Entry 6VK7 (X-ray diffraction, 2.12 A resolution); this record covers chains B and C of the 3 polymer chains in the assembly.

Chain B:
Molecule: Methane monooxygenase
Source organism: Methylosinus trichosporium OB3b
UniProt: A0A2D2D5X7 (A0A2D2D5X7_METTR); numbering as in UniProt (aligned over 1-395)
Chain sequence (395 residues; numbered 1 to 395; the number before each row is that of its first residue):
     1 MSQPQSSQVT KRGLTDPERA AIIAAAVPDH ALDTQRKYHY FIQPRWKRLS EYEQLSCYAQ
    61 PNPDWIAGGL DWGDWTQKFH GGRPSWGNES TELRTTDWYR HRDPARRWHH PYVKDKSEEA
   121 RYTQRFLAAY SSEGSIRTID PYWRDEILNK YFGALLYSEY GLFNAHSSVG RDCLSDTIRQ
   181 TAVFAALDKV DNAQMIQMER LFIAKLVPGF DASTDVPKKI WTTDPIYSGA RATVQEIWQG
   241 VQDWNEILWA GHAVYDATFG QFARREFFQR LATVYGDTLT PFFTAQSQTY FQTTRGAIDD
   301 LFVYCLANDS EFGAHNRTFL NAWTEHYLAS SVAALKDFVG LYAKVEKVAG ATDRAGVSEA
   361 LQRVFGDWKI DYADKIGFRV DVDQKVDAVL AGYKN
Not modelled in the structure: 1-8

Chain C:
Molecule: Methane monooxygenase
Source organism: Methylosinus trichosporium OB3b
UniProt: A0A2D2D0T0 (A0A2D2D0T0_METTR); residue numbers follow UniProt; this construct covers 1-169
Chain sequence (169 residues; each row starts with the number of its first residue):
     1 MAKREPIHDN SIRTEWEAKI AKLTSVDQAT KFIQDFRLAY TSPFRKSYDI DVDYQYIERK
    61 IEEKLSVLKT EKLPVADLIT KATTGEDAAA VEATWIAKIK AAKSKYEAER IHIEFRQLYK
   121 PPVLPVNVFL RTDAALGTVL MEIRNTDYYG TPLEGLRKER GVKVLHLQA
Not modelled in the structure: 1

Interface between chain B and chain C:
Contacting residue pairs - 52 pairs, chain B then chain C:
  D64(B) - H8(C)  salt bridge
  D64(B) - R13(C)  salt bridge
  D64(B) - Y56(C)
  D64(B) - R59(C)  hydrogen bond (backbone-side chain)
  W65(B) - Q55(C)  hydrogen bond
  W65(B) - Y56(C)  hydrophobic
  W65(B) - R59(C)
  A67(B) - R59(C)
  D71(B) - H8(C)
  W72(B) - I7(C)  hydrophobic
  G73(B) - Q55(C)
  D74(B) - Q55(C)  hydrogen bond
  H80(B) - H112(C)
  H80(B) - M141(C)
  H80(B) - R144(C)  hydrogen bond
  G81(B) - H112(C)
  G81(B) - I113(C)
  G81(B) - R116(C)
  G81(B) - L140(C)
  G82(B) - R116(C)  hydrogen bond (backbone-side chain)
  R83(B) - R116(C)
  R83(B) - L130(C)  hydrogen bond (side chain-backbone)
  R83(B) - D133(C)  salt bridge
  R83(B) - A134(C)
  P84(B) - R116(C)
  N88(B) - E62(C)
  E89(B) - R116(C)  salt bridge
  E89(B) - K120(C)
  E89(B) - P121(C)
  E89(B) - V126(C)
  E89(B) - F129(C)
  E89(B) - L130(C)
  S90(B) - V126(C)
  T91(B) - V126(C)
  E92(B) - P125(C)
  E92(B) - V126(C)  hydrogen bond (side chain-backbone)
  R94(B) - E62(C)  salt bridge
  V241(B) - N127(C)
  Q242(B) - N127(C)  hydrogen bond (backbone-side chain)
  Q242(B) - L130(C)
  D243(B) - V126(C)
  D243(B) - N127(C)  hydrogen bond (backbone-side chain)
  E246(B) - N127(C)  hydrogen bond
  F312(B) - E63(C)
  F312(B) - V67(C)  hydrophobic
  H315(B) - S66(C)  hydrogen bond
  H315(B) - V67(C)
  H315(B) - T70(C)
  T318(B) - T70(C)
  T318(B) - L78(C)
  F319(B) - T70(C)
  A322(B) - V75(C)  hydrophobic
Also at the interface, not in a pair above, chain B (29 interface residues in all): L70, T96
Also at the interface, not in a pair above, chain C (33 interface residues in all): Y54, K69, P122, G137, N145

Summary:
Chain B and chain C form an interface of 29 and 33 residues respectively, with 11 hydrogen bonds and 5 salt
bridges. Among the polar pairs are D64(B)-H8(C), D64(B)-R13(C) and R83(B)-D133(C).
Here chain B is Methane monooxygenase and chain C is Methane monooxygenase, both from Methylosinus
trichosporium OB3b. Entry 6VK7 (Crystal Structure of reduced Methylosinus trichosporium OB3b Soluble Methane
Monooxygenase Hydroxylase) was determined by X-ray diffraction together with 6VK4, 6VK5, 6VK6 and 6VK8 from
the same study.
